8PF8 - chains C and D of the 4 polymer chains in the assembly; structure by X-ray diffraction, 2.23 A resolution.

[Chain C (and D)]
Name: Putative acyltransferase Rv0859
Organism: Mycobacterium tuberculosis H37Rv
Notes: EC 2.3.1.-; chain D of this document is another copy of the same molecule, construct and numbering; everything in this record applies to it too
UniProtKB: O53871 (Y0859_MYCTU); numbering as in UniProt (aligned over 1-403)
Chain sequence (403 residues; row label = number of the first residue in the row):
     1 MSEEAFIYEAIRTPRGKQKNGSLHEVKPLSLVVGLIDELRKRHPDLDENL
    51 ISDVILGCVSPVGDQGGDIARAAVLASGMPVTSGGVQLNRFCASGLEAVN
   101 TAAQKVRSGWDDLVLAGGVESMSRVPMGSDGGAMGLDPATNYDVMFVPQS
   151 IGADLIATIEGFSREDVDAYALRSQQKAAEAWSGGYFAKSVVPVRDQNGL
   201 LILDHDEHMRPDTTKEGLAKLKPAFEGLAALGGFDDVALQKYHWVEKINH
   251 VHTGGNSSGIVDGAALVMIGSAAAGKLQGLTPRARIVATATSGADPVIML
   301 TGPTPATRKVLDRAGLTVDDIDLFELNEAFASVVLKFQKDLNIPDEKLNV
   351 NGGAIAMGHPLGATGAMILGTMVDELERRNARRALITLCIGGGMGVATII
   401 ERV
Disordered / not traced: 1 (chain D: fully traced)

[How chain C and chain D interact]
Residue-residue contacts (120; chain C residue first):
  Ser2(C) - Met1(D)  hydrogen bond (side chain-backbone)
  Lys27(C) - Leu136(D)  hydrogen bond (side chain-backbone)
  Lys27(C) - Asp137(D)
  Leu29(C) - Ala133(D)
  Leu29(C) - Asp137(D)
  Ser52(C) - Thr291(D)
  Asp53(C) - Arg90(D)  salt bridge
  Pro61(C) - Pro61(D)  hydrophobic
  Pro61(C) - Asp130(D)
  Val62(C) - Val62(D)  hydrophobic
  Val62(C) - Asp130(D)
  Gly63(C) - Asp130(D)  hydrogen bond (backbone-backbone)
  Gly63(C) - Gly132(D)  hydrogen bond (backbone-backbone)
  Gly63(C) - Ala133(D)
  Gly63(C) - Leu136(D)
  Asp64(C) - Ala133(D)
  Asp64(C) - Leu136(D)
  Gly66(C) - Asp130(D)
  Gly66(C) - Gly132(D)
  Gly66(C) - Ala133(D)  hydrogen bond (backbone-backbone)
  Gly67(C) - Phe91(D)
  Gly67(C) - Asp130(D)  hydrogen bond (backbone-side chain)
  Gly67(C) - Gly132(D)
  Asp68(C) - Asn89(D)
  Asp68(C) - Arg90(D)
  Asp68(C) - Phe91(D)
  Asp68(C) - Met394(D)
  Arg71(C) - Gly392(D)  hydrogen bond (side chain-backbone)
  Arg71(C) - Gly393(D)
  Arg71(C) - Met394(D)
  Ala72(C) - Met134(D)  hydrophobic
  Leu75(C) - Val144(D)
  Leu75(C) - Gly392(D)
  Ala76(C) - Thr140(D)
  Val81(C) - Ala294(D)
  Val81(C) - Pro296(D)
  Thr82(C) - Ser292(D)
  Thr82(C) - Gly293(D)
  Gly84(C) - Arg90(D)
  Gly85(C) - Arg90(D)
  Gly85(C) - Met394(D)
  Val86(C) - Asn89(D)
  Val86(C) - Arg90(D)
  Gln87(C) - Gln87(D)  hydrogen bond
  Gln87(C) - Leu88(D)
  Gln87(C) - Asn89(D)  hydrogen bond (backbone-backbone)
  Leu88(C) - Gln87(D)
  Asn89(C) - Asp68(D)
  Asn89(C) - Val86(D)
  Asn89(C) - Gln87(D)  hydrogen bond (backbone-backbone)
  Arg90(C) - Asp53(D)  salt bridge
  Arg90(C) - Asp68(D)
  Arg90(C) - Gly84(D)
  Arg90(C) - Gly85(D)
  Arg90(C) - Val86(D)
  Phe91(C) - Gly67(D)
  Phe91(C) - Asp68(D)
  Glu97(C) - Lys105(D)  salt bridge
  Thr101(C) - Thr101(D)
  Thr101(C) - Lys105(D)  hydrogen bond
  Gln104(C) - Gln104(D)
  Gln104(C) - Lys105(D)  hydrogen bond
  Gln104(C) - Ser108(D)
  Gln104(C) - Trp110(D)
  Gln104(C) - Asp111(D)  hydrogen bond
  Lys105(C) - Glu97(D)  salt bridge
  Lys105(C) - Thr101(D)  hydrogen bond
  Lys105(C) - Gln104(D)  hydrogen bond
  Arg107(C) - Met1(D)  hydrogen bond (backbone-backbone)
  Arg107(C) - Ser108(D)  hydrogen bond (side chain-backbone)
  Arg107(C) - Trp110(D)
  Ser108(C) - Met1(D)
  Ser108(C) - Gln104(D)  hydrogen bond
  Ser108(C) - Arg107(D)  hydrogen bond (backbone-side chain)
  Trp110(C) - Gln104(D)
  Trp110(C) - Arg107(D)
  Trp110(C) - Ile286(D)
  Trp110(C) - Val287(D)
  Trp110(C) - Ala288(D)  hydrophobic
  Trp110(C) - Thr289(D)
  Trp110(C) - Arg313(D)  hydrogen bond (backbone-side chain)
  Asp111(C) - Gln104(D)  hydrogen bond
  Asp130(C) - Pro61(D)
  Asp130(C) - Val62(D)
  Asp130(C) - Gly63(D)  hydrogen bond (backbone-backbone)
  Asp130(C) - Gly66(D)
  Asp130(C) - Gly67(D)  hydrogen bond (side chain-backbone)
  Gly132(C) - Gly63(D)  hydrogen bond (backbone-backbone)
  Gly132(C) - Gly66(D)
  Gly132(C) - Gly67(D)
  Ala133(C) - Leu29(D)
  Ala133(C) - Gly63(D)
  Ala133(C) - Asp64(D)
  Ala133(C) - Gly66(D)  hydrogen bond (backbone-backbone)
  Ala133(C) - Ala72(D)  hydrophobic
  Met134(C) - Ala72(D)
  Leu136(C) - Lys27(D)  hydrogen bond (backbone-side chain)
  Leu136(C) - Gly63(D)
  Leu136(C) - Asp64(D)
  Asp137(C) - Lys27(D)
  Asp137(C) - Leu29(D)
  Val144(C) - Leu75(D)
  Ile286(C) - Trp110(D)
  Val287(C) - Trp110(D)
  Ala288(C) - Trp110(D)  hydrophobic
  Thr289(C) - Trp110(D)
  Thr291(C) - Ser52(D)  hydrogen bond (side chain-backbone)
  Ser292(C) - Thr82(D)
  Gly293(C) - Val81(D)
  Gly293(C) - Thr82(D)
  Ala294(C) - Val81(D)
  Pro296(C) - Val81(D)
  Arg313(C) - Trp110(D)  hydrogen bond (side chain-backbone)
  Gly392(C) - Arg71(D)  hydrogen bond (backbone-side chain)
  Gly392(C) - Leu75(D)
  Gly393(C) - Arg71(D)
  Met394(C) - Asp68(D)
  Met394(C) - Arg71(D)
  Met394(C) - Gly84(D)
  Met394(C) - Gly85(D)
Also at the interface, not in a pair above, chain C (60 interface residues in all): Ile69, Gly109, Gly131, Thr140, Asp295, Lys309
Also at the interface, not in a pair above, chain D (62 interface residues in all): Ser2, Ile69, Ala76, Gly109, Asp112, Gly131, Lys309, Gly391

[Overview]
The interface between chain C and chain D involves 60 residues on one side and 62 on the other, with 29
hydrogen bonds and 4 salt bridges. Among the polar pairs are Asp53(C)-Arg90(D), Glu97(C)-Lys105(D) and
Ser2(C)-Met1(D).
Chain C and chain D are both Putative acyltransferase Rv0859 (Mycobacterium tuberculosis H37Rv); the
structure, Structure of Mycobacterium tuberculosis beta-oxidation trifunctional enzyme in complex with
Fragment-M-72, was determined by X-ray diffraction, deposited together with 8OPU, 8OPV, 8OPW, 8OPX, 8OPY, 8OQL
and 10 further entries.
